Entry 4N5A (X-ray diffraction, 3.20 A resolution); this record covers chain A.

== Chain A ==
Molecule: Protein EFR3
From: Saccharomyces cerevisiae
Reference sequence: Q03653 (EFR3_YEAST); numbering as in UniProt (aligned over 8-562)
Amino-acid sequence (557 residues; row label = number of the first residue in the row):
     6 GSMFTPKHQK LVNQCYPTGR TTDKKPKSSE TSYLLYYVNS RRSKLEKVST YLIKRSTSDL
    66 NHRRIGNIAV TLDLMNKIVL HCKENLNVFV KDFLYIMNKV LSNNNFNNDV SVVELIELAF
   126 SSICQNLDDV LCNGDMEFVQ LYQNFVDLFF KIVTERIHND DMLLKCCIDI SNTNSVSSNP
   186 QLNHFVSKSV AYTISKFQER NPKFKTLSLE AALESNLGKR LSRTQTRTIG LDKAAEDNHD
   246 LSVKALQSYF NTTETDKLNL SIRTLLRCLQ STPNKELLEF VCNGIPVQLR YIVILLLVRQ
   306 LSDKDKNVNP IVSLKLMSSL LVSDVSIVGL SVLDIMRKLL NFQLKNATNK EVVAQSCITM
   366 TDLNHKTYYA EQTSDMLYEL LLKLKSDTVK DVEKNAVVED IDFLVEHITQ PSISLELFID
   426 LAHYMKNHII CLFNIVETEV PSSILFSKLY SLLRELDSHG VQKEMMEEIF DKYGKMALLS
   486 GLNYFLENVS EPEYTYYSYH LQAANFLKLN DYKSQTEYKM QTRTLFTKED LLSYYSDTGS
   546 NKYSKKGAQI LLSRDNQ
Disordered / not traced: 6-8, 217-232, 243, 561-562
Modified positions: Mse8 (selenomethionine); Mse80, Mse102, Mse141, Mse167, Mse322, Mse341, Mse365, Mse381, Mse430, Mse470, Mse471, Mse481, Mse525 (selenomethionine; parent Met)
Sequence notes: expression tag (6-7)
UniProt features mapped onto this chain:
  - modified residue: S227 (Phosphoserine), T231 (Phosphothreonine)
Reported in the primary citation:
  - mutagenesis - K12A/R46D/K49A/K52A/H67E/R69A, V292D/Y296A/S336K/D339A/K371A/Q377A/D380A: decreased growth
  - mutagenesis - V292D/Y296A/S336K/D339A/K371A/Q377A/D380A: unchanged localization
  - mutagenesis - K12A/R46D/K49A/K52A/H67E/R69A: unchanged stability
  - mutagenesis - V292D/Y296A/S336K/D339A/K371A/D380A: decreased stability

== In short ==
From the paper: K12A/R46D/K49A/K52A/H67E/R69A and V292D/Y296A/S336K/D339A/K371A/Q377A/D380A reduce growth;
V292D/Y296A/S336K/D339A/K371A/D380A reduce stability.
Chain A is Protein EFR3 (Saccharomyces cerevisiae); the structure, Crystal structure of Efr3, was determined
by X-ray diffraction (same publication as 4N5C).
